8YK9 - chains A and B; structure by X-ray diffraction, 3.40 A resolution.

[Chain A (and B)]
Name: SegC
Organism: Saccharolobus solfataricus P2
Notes: chain B of this document is another copy of the same molecule, construct and numbering; everything in this record applies to it too
UniProt: Q981B4 (Q981B4_SACS2); numbering as in UniProt (aligned over 1-165)
Amino-acid sequence (173 residues; row label = number of the first residue in the row):
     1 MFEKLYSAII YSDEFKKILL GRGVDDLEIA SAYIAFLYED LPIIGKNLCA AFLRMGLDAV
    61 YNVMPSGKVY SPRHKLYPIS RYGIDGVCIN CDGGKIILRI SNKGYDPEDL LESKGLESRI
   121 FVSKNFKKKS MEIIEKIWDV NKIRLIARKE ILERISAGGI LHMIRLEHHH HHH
Unresolved in the structure: 166-173
Sequence notes: expression tag (166-173)
Cystine bridges: C88-C91
Residues lining bound ligands: ADP (adenosine-5'-diphosphate): N62, S71, P72, R73
Reported in the primary citation:
  - binding site for ADP: Y61, R73
  - mutagenesis - Y61A: increased catalytic activity on NTP
  - mutagenesis - R73A: decreased catalytic activity on NTP
  - catalytic residues: R73
  - mutagenesis - K68A: abolished expression

[Chain A / chain B interface]
Pairs across the interface - 33 pairs, chain A then chain B:
  K17(A) with S156(B)
  I18(A) with L152(B), hydrophobic; S156(B); G159(B); I160(B), hydrogen bond (backbone-backbone)
  L19(A) with G159(B); I160(B), hydrogen bond (backbone-backbone); L161(B)
  L20(A) with G159(B); L161(B), hydrophobic
  G21(A) with S156(B); G159(B)
  P65(A) with L161(B)
  R148(A) with L152(B)
  L152(A) with I18(B), hydrophobic; R148(B); L152(B), hydrophobic
  S156(A) with K17(B); I18(B); G21(B)
  G158(A) with L20(B)
  G159(A) with I18(B); L19(B); G21(B)
  I160(A) with I18(B), hydrogen bond (backbone-backbone); L19(B), hydrogen bond (backbone-backbone); I160(B), hydrophobic; M163(B), hydrophobic
  L161(A) with L19(B), hydrogen bond (backbone-backbone); L20(B), hydrophobic; P65(B), hydrophobic
  M163(A) with I160(B), hydrophobic
  I164(A) with I164(B), hydrophobic
Also at the interface, not in a pair above, chain A (18 interface residues in all): K149, I155, A157
Also at the interface, not in a pair above, chain B (18 interface residues in all): L145, I155, A157, G158

[In short]
Chain A and chain B each contribute 18 residues to their interface; the contacts include 5 hydrogen bonds.
Main-chain hydrogen bonds include I18(A)-I160(B), L19(A)-I160(B) and L161(A)-L19(B). Bound to chain A: ADP.
From the paper: the catalytic residue R73(A); Y61A of chain A increases catalytic activity on NTP; 3
substitutions were tested in all.
Chain A and chain B are both SegC (Saccharolobus solfataricus P2); the structure, Structure of Saccharolobus
solfataricus SegC (SSO0033) protein, ATP soak, was determined by X-ray diffraction together with 8WQ8 and 8WQN
from the same study.
